PDB entry 8E5O | electron microscopy, 4.40 A resolution (low resolution: residue-level contacts below are approximate; hydrogen-bond / salt-bridge calls are withheld) | chains 6 and A of the 9 polymer chains in the assembly

Chain 6:
Molecule: T DNA
Sequence (60 nucleotides; numbered 2 to 61; the number before each row is that of its first residue):
     2 CCCTGTCTGG CGTCCTCTCA CCTATGATCA TGACGGTCGT CAGTGTGTAG ATGATTAGTT
Disordered / not traced: 39-61

Chain A:
Name: DNA-directed RNA polymerase subunit beta
Organism: Escherichia coli
Notes: EC 2.7.7.6
UniProtKB: P0A8V4 (RPOB_ECO57); residue numbers follow UniProt; this construct covers 1-1342
Amino-acid sequence (1342 residues; numbered 1 to 1342; the number before each row is that of its first residue):
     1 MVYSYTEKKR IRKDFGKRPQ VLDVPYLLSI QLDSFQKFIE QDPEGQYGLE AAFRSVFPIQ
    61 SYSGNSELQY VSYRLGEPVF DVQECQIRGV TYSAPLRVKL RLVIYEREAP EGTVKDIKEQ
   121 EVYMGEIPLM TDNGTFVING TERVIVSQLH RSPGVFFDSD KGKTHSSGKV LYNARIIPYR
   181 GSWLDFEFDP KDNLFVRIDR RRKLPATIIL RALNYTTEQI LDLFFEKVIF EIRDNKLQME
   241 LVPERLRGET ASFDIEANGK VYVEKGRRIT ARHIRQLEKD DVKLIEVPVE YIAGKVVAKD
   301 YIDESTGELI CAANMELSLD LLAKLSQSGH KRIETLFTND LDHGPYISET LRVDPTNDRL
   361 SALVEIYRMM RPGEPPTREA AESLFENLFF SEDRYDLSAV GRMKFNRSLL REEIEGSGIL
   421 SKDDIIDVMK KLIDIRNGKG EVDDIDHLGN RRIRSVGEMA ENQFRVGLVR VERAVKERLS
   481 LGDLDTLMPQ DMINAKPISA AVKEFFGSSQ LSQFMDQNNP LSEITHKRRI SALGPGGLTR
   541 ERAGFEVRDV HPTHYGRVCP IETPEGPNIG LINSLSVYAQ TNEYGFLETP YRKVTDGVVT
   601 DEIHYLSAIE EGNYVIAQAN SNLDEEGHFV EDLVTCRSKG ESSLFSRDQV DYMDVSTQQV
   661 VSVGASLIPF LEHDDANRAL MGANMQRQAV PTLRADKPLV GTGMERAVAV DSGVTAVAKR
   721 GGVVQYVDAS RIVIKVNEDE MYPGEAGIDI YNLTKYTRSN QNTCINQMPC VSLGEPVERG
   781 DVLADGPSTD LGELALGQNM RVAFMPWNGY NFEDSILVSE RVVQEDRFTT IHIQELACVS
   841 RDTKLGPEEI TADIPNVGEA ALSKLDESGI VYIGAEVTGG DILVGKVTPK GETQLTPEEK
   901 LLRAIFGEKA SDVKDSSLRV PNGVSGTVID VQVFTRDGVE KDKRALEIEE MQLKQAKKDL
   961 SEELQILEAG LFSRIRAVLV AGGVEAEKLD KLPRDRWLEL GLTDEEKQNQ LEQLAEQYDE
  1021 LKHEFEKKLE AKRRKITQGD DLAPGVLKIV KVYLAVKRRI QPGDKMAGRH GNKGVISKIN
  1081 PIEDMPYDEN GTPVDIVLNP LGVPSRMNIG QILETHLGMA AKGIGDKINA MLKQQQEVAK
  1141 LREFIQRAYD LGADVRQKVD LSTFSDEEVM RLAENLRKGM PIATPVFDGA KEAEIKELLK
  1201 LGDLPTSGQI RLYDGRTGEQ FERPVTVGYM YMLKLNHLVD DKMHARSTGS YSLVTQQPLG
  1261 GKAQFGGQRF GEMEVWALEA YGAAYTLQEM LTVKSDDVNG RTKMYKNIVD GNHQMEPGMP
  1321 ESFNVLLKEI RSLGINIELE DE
Disordered / not traced: 1, 1342
Swiss-Prot annotation at these positions:
  - modified residue (N6-acetyllysine): Lys-1022, Lys-1200

Chain 6 / chain A interface:
Residue-residue contacts (11):
  DG6(6) / His-165(A)
  DT7(6) / Asp-189(A)
  DC16(6) / Arg-1269(A)
  DT17(6) / Arg-1269(A)
  DC18(6) / Gly-1261(A)
  DC18(6) / Lys-1262(A)
  DA21(6) / Thr-141(A)
  DC22(6) / Asn-139(A)
  DC22(6) / Arg-143(A)
  DC22(6) / Gly-507(A)
  DC22(6) / Ser-508(A)
Interface residues without a listed pair, chain 6 (9 interface residues in all): DC15, DC20
Interface residues without a listed pair, chain A (15 interface residues in all): Ile-138, Phe-514, Gln-1268, Gly-1271, Met-1273

Summary:
Chain 6 and chain A form an interface of 9 and 15 residues respectively.
Chain 6 is T DNA and chain A is DNA-directed RNA polymerase subunit beta (Escherichia coli); the structure,
Escherichia coli Rho-dependent transcription pre-termination complex containing 24 nt long RNA spacer,
Mg-ADP-BeF3, and NusG; TEC ..., was determined by electron microscopy together with 8E3F, 8E3H, 8E5K, 8E5L,
8E5P, 8E6W and 3 further entries from the same study.
